8U3N - chain A; structure by X-ray diffraction, 2.15 A resolution.

# Chain A
Molecule: Cytochrome P450-SU1
Source organism: Micromonospora sp. MW-13
Reference sequence: A0A3E2YLT4 (A0A3E2YLT4_9ACTN); residue numbers follow UniProt; this construct covers 1-399
Sequence (420 residues; numbered -20 to 399; the number before each row is that of its first residue; numbers below 1 keep their minus sign (Met-20 is residue -20)):
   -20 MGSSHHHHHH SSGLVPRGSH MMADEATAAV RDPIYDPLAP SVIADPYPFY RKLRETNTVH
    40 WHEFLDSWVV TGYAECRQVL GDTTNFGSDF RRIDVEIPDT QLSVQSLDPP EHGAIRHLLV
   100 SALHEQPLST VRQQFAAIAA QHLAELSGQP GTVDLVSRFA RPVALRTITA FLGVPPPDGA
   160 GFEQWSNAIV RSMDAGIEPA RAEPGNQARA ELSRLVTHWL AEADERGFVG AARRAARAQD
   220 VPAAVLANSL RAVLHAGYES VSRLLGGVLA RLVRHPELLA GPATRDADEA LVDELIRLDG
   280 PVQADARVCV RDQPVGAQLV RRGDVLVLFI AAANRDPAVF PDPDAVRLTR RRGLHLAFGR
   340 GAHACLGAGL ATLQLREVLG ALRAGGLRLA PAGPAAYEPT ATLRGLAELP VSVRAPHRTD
Not modelled in the structure: -20 to 13, 216-219, 395-399
Differences from the reference sequence: initiating methionine (-20); expression tag (-19 to 0); conflict Ala394 (Gln in A0A3E2YLT4)
Metal / ion sites: K+ near Asp78 (its only coordinating residue here); heme Fe near Cys344 (its only coordinating residue here)
Ligand contacts:
  - beta-D-glucopyranose (BGC): Gln84, Met172, Ala235, Ser239, Val281, Ala283, Asp284, Thr381, Leu382
  - heme (HEM): Leu59, Val83, Gln84, His91, Arg95, Ile147, Val232, Ala235, Gly236, Ser239, Val240, Leu243, Ile275, Gly279, Pro280, Val281, Asp284, Arg286, Ile309, Ala336, Phe337, Gly338, Ala341, His342, Ala343, Cys344, Leu345, Gly346, Leu349, Ala350

# In short
Chain A binds heme and beta-D-glucopyranose.
Chain A is Cytochrome P450-SU1 (Micromonospora sp. MW-13); the structure, Structure of P450Blt from
Micromonospora sp. MW-13, was determined by X-ray diffraction together with 8U2M and 8UKZ from the same study.
